Entry 5KQF (X-ray diffraction, 1.98 A resolution); this record covers chain A.

Chain A:
Name: Beta-secretase 1
From: Homo sapiens
Notes: EC 3.4.23.46
UniProtKB: P56817 (BACE1_HUMAN); residues 1-441 here correspond to UniProt positions 14-454 (UniProt number = residue number + 13)
Chain sequence (455 residues; each row starts with the number of its first residue; numbers below 1 keep their minus sign (Met-13 is residue -13)):
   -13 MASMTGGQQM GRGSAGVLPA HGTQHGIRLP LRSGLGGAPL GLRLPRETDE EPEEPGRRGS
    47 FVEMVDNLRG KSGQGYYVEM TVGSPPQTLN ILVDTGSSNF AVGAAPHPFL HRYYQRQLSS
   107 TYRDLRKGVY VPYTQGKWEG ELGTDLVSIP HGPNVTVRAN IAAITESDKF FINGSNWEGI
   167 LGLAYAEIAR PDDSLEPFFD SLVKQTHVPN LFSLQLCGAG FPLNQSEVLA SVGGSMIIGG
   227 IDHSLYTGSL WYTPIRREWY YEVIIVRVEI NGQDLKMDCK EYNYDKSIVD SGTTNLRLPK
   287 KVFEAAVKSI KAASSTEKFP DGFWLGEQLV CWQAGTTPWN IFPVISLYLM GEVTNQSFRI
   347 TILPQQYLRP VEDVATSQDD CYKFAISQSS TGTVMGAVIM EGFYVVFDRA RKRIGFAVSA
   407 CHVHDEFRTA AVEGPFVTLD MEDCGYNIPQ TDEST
Not modelled in the structure: -13 to 46, 205-217, 318-325, 358-365, 434-441
Disulfides: Cys203-Cys407, Cys265-Cys430
Construct notes: expression tag (-13 to 0)
Residues lining bound ligands: BACE1 (6WD; (4S,6S)-4-[2,4-bis(fluoranyl)phenyl]-4-methyl-6-pyrimidin-5-yl-5,6-dihydro-1,3-thiazin-2-amine): Leu78, Asp80, Gly82, Ser83, Tyr119, Thr120, Phe156, Ile158, Trp163, Ile166, Asp276, Gly278, Thr279
Swiss-Prot annotation at these positions:
  - active site: Asp80, Asp276
  - modified residue (N6-acetyllysine): Lys113, Lys262, Lys266, Lys272, Lys286, Lys287, Lys294
  - glycosylation (N-linked (GlcNAc...) asparagine): Asn140, Asn159, Asn210, Asn341

In short:
Bound to chain A: BACE1. Curated annotation (UniProt) lists active-site residues Asp80 and Asp276.
Chain A is Beta-secretase 1 (Homo sapiens); the structure,
(4S,6S)-4-[2,4-bis(fluoranyl)phenyl]-4-methyl-6-pyrimidin-5-yl-5,6-dihydro-1,3-thiazin-2-amine (compound 12)
bound to BACE1, was determined by X-ray diffraction, deposited together with 5KR8.
